PDB entry 4HDC | X-ray diffraction, 2.05 A resolution | chains A and B

== Chain A (and B) ==
Name: Thymidylate kinase
From: Staphylococcus aureus subsp. aureus
Notes: EC 2.7.4.9; chain B of this document is another copy of the same molecule, construct and numbering; everything in this record applies to it too
UniProtKB: P65249 (KTHY_STAAN); numbering as in UniProt (aligned over 1-205)
Chain sequence (205 residues; row label = number of the first residue in the row):
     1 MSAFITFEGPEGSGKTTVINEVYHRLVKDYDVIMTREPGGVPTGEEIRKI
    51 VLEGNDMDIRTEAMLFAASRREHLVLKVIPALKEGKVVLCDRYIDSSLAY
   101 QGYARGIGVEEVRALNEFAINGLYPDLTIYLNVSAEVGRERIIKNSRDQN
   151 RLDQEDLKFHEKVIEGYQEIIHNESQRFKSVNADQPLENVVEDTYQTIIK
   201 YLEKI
Disordered / not traced: 1, 144-152 (chain B: 1, 147-152)
Small-molecule neighbours: 13Y (2-(3-chlorophenoxy)-4-{(1R)-3-methyl-1-[(3S)-3-(5-methyl-2,4-dioxo-3,4-dihydropyrimidin-1(2H)-yl)piperidin-1-yl]butyl}benzoic acid): Glu-11, Glu-37, Pro-38, Ile-47, Arg-48, Val-51, Leu-52, Glu-62, Leu-65, Phe-66, Ser-69, Arg-70, Arg-92, Tyr-93, Ser-96, Ser-97, Tyr-100, Gln-101

== Interface between chain A and chain B ==
Pairs across the interface (41):
  Thr-43(A) / Ile-50(B)
  Glu-46(A) / Ile-50(B)
  Ile-47(A) / Ile-50(B)  hydrophobic
  Ile-50(A) / Glu-46(B)
  Ile-50(A) / Ile-47(B)  hydrophobic
  Ile-50(A) / Ile-50(B)  hydrophobic
  Asp-58(A) / Arg-71(B)  salt bridge
  Asp-58(A) / Glu-72(B)
  Arg-60(A) / Arg-71(B)
  Arg-60(A) / Phe-118(B)  hydrogen bond (side chain-backbone)
  Arg-60(A) / Asn-121(B)
  Thr-61(A) / Arg-71(B)
  Thr-61(A) / Glu-72(B)  hydrogen bond
  Ala-63(A) / Phe-118(B)  hydrophobic
  Met-64(A) / Ala-67(B)
  Met-64(A) / Ala-68(B)  hydrophobic
  Met-64(A) / Arg-71(B)
  Met-64(A) / Phe-118(B)  hydrophobic
  Met-64(A) / Ala-119(B)  hydrophobic
  Ala-67(A) / Met-64(B)
  Ala-68(A) / Met-64(B)  hydrophobic
  Arg-71(A) / Asp-58(B)  salt bridge
  Arg-71(A) / Arg-60(B)
  Arg-71(A) / Thr-61(B)
  Arg-71(A) / Met-64(B)
  Glu-72(A) / Asp-58(B)
  Glu-72(A) / Thr-61(B)  hydrogen bond
  Val-75(A) / Asp-58(B)
  Ile-107(A) / Phe-118(B)  hydrophobic
  Glu-111(A) / Phe-118(B)
  Leu-115(A) / Leu-115(B)  hydrophobic
  Leu-115(A) / Phe-118(B)  hydrophobic
  Phe-118(A) / Arg-60(B)  hydrogen bond (backbone-side chain)
  Phe-118(A) / Ala-63(B)  hydrophobic
  Phe-118(A) / Met-64(B)  hydrophobic
  Phe-118(A) / Ile-107(B)  hydrophobic
  Phe-118(A) / Glu-111(B)
  Phe-118(A) / Val-112(B)
  Phe-118(A) / Leu-115(B)  hydrophobic
  Ala-119(A) / Met-64(B)  hydrophobic
  Asn-121(A) / Arg-60(B)  hydrogen bond
Also at the interface, not in a pair above, chain A (24 interface residues in all): Met-57, Leu-65, Val-112, Glu-117
Also at the interface, not in a pair above, chain B (24 interface residues in all): Thr-43, Met-57, Leu-65, Val-75, Glu-117

== Overview ==
Chain A and chain B each contribute 24 residues to their interface, with 5 hydrogen bonds and 2 salt bridges.
Polar pairs include Asp-58(A)/Arg-71(B), Arg-60(A)/Phe-118(B) and Thr-61(A)/Glu-72(B). Chain A binds compound
13Y.
Chain A and chain B are both Thymidylate kinase (Staphylococcus aureus subsp. aureus); the structure,
Discovery of Selective and Potent Inhibitors of Gram-positive Bacterial Thymidylate Kinase (TMK: Compound 41),
was determined by X-ray diffraction (same publication as 4GSY and 4HEJ).
